PDB entry 9JIK | electron microscopy, 2.91 A resolution | chains D and C of the 6 polymer chains in the assembly

Chain D:
Protein: C127 Fab light chain
Source organism: Homo sapiens
Notes: antibody fragment or engineered binder
Sequence (110 residues; numbered 1 to 110; the number before each row is that of its first residue):
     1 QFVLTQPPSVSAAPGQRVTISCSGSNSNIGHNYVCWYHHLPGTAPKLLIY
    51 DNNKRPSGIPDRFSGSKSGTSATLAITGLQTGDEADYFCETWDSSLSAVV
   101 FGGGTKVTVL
Unresolved in the structure: 1-2
Disulfides: C22-C89

Chain C:
Protein: C127 Fab heavy chain
Source organism: Homo sapiens
Notes: antibody fragment or engineered binder
Sequence (124 residues; each row starts with the number of its first residue):
     1 QVQLVQSGTELKKPGASVTVSCQASGYTFTRYGVSWMRQAPGQGLEWMGW
    51 ISVHNGHTTYSQSVQGRVTVTTDTSTNTAYMTLRGLRTDDTAVYYCARYR
   101 GSTVVPAAIVFDFWGQGTLVTVSS
Disulfides: C22-C96

How chain D and chain C interact:
Residue-residue contacts - 35 pairs, chain D then chain C:
  H31(D) - V105(C)
  H31(D) - P106(C)
  H31(D) - A107(C)
  N32(D) - V105(C)
  N32(D) - P106(C)
  N32(D) - A107(C)  hydrogen bond (side chain-backbone)
  Y33(D) - A107(C)  hydrogen bond (backbone-backbone)
  Y33(D) - A108(C)  hydrophobic
  C35(D) - I109(C)  hydrogen bond (side chain-backbone)
  Y37(D) - V110(C)  hydrogen bond (side chain-backbone)
  Y37(D) - F111(C)
  Y37(D) - W114(C)  hydrophobic
  H39(D) - Q39(C)
  H39(D) - Y95(C)  hydrogen bond
  T43(D) - Y95(C)  hydrogen bond (backbone-side chain)
  T43(D) - Q116(C)
  A44(D) - G115(C)
  A44(D) - Q116(C)
  P45(D) - Y95(C)
  P45(D) - W114(C)
  L47(D) - D112(C)
  D51(D) - A108(C)
  F88(D) - L45(C)  hydrophobic
  E90(D) - I109(C)
  E90(D) - F111(C)
  W92(D) - W50(C)  hydrophobic
  W92(D) - T103(C)  hydrogen bond (side chain-backbone)
  W92(D) - A107(C)  hydrophobic
  A98(D) - W47(C)  hydrophobic
  V99(D) - W47(C)
  V99(D) - W50(C)  hydrophobic
  V99(D) - F111(C)  hydrophobic
  F101(D) - M37(C)  hydrophobic
  F101(D) - L45(C)
  F101(D) - W47(C)
Interface residues without a listed pair, chain D (22 interface residues in all): K46, Y50, S94, S97, G103
Interface residues without a listed pair, chain C (20 interface residues in all): G44, E46

Summary:
The interface between chain D and chain C involves 22 residues on one side and 20 on the other, with 7
hydrogen bonds. Among the polar pairs are N32(D)-A107(C), C35(D)-I109(C) and Y37(D)-V110(C).
Here chain D is C127 Fab light chain and chain C is C127 Fab heavy chain, both from Homo sapiens. Entry 9JIK
(Rat hepatitis E virus capsid protein E2s domain in complex with Fab C127) was determined by electron
microscopy (same publication as 9JIE, 9JIF, 9JIG, 9JII, 9JIJ, 9JIL and 3 further entries).
